Entry 1F4B (X-ray diffraction, 1.75 A resolution); this record covers chain A.

[Chain A]
Name: Thymidylate synthase
From: Escherichia coli
Notes: EC 2.1.1.45
UniProtKB: P0A884 (TYSY_ECOLI); residue numbers follow UniProt; this construct covers 1-264
Chain sequence (264 residues; numbered 1 to 264; the number before each row is that of its first residue):
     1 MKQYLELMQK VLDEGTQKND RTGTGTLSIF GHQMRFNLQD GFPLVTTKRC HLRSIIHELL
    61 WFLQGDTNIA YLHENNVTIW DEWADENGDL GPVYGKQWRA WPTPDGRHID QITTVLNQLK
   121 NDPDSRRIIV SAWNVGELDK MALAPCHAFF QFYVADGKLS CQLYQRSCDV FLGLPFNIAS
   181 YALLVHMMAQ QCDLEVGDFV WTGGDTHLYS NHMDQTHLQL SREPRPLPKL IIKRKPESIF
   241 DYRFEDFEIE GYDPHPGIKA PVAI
Modified / non-standard residues: Met1 (n-carboxymethionine; CXM)
Sequence notes: engineered mutation Met1 (Met in P0A884)
UniProt features mapped onto this chain:
  - active site: Cys146 (Nucleophile)
  - binding site (dUMP): Arg21, Arg126, Arg127, Arg166 to Asp169, Asn177, His207 to Tyr209
  - binding site ((6R)-5,10-methylene-5,6,7,8-tetrahydrofolate): His51, Asp169, Ala263
  - mutagenesis: Cys50 (C50Y: Shows 0.2% of wild-type catalytic activity, but substrate affinity is not affected), Arg126 (R126E: Shows 2000-fold decrease in catalytic activity and 600-fold decrease in affinity for dUMP), Asn177 (N177A: Shows 200-fold decrease in catalytic activity, 20-fold decrease in affinity for dUMP, and 10-fold decrease in affinity for mTHF)
What the authors report for this chain:
  - catalytic residues: Cys146 (citing earlier work)

[Summary]
From UniProt: active-site residue Cys146, 11 dUMP-binding residues, 3
(6R)-5,10-methylene-5,6,7,8-tetrahydrofolate-binding residues and 3 mutagenesis sites. The paper reports the
catalytic residue Cys146.
Chain A is Thymidylate synthase (Escherichia coli); the structure, Crystal structure of escherichia coli
thymidylate synthase, was determined by X-ray diffraction, deposited together with 1F4C, 1F4D, 1F4E, 1F4F and
1F4G.
